Entry 8SDR (X-ray diffraction, 1.35 A resolution); this record covers chain A.

Chain A:
Molecule: Beta-lactamase
From: Pseudomonas aeruginosa
Notes: EC 3.5.2.6
UniProtKB: Q4H482 (Q4H482_PSEAI); residues 1-397 here = UniProt positions 1-397
Sequence (397 residues; each row starts with the number of its first residue):
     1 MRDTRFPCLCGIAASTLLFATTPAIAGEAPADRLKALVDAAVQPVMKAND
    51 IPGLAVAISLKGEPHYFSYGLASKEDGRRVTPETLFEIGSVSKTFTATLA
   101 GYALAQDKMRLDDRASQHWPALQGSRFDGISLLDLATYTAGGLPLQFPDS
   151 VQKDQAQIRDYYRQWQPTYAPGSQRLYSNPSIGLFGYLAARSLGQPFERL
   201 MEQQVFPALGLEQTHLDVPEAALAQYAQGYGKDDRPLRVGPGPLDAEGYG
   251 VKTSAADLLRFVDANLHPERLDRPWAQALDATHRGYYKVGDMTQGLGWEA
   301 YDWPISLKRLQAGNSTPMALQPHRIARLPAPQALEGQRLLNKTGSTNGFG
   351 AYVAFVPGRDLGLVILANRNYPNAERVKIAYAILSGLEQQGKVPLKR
Unresolved in the structure: 1-28, 389-397
Covalently attached groups: compound CB4 linked to S90
Residues lining bound ligands: CB4 (pinacol[[2-amino-alpha-(1-carboxy-1-methylethoxyimino)-4-thiazoleacetyl]amino]methaneboronate): G89, K93, L145, Q146, Y177, N179, A319, L320, K342, T343, G344, S345, T346, N347, N370, N373

Summary:
Covalently linked compound CB4: at S90.
Chain A is Beta-lactamase (Pseudomonas aeruginosa); the structure, Crystal structure of PDC-3 beta-lactamase
in complex with the boronic acid inhibitor LP-06, was determined by X-ray diffraction (same publication as
8SDL, 8SDN, 8SDS, 8SDT and 8SDV).
